6X5A - chains C and J of the 11 polymer chains in the assembly; structure by electron microscopy, 4.36 A resolution (low resolution: residue-level contacts below are approximate; hydrogen-bond / salt-bridge calls are withheld).

# Chain C
Molecule: Histone H2A type 1
From: Homo sapiens
UniProtKB: P0C0S8 (H2A1_HUMAN); residues 1-129 here correspond to UniProt positions 2-130 (UniProt number = residue number + 1)
Chain sequence (129 residues; each row starts with the number of its first residue):
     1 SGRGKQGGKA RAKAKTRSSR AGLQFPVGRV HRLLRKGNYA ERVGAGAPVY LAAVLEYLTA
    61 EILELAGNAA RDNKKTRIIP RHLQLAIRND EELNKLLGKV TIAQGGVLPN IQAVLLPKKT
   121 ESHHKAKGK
Unresolved in the structure: 1-9, 118-129
Swiss-Prot annotation at these positions:
  - modified residue: Ser1 (N-acetylserine), Arg3 (Citrulline), Lys5 (N6-(2-hydroxyisobutyryl)lysine), Lys9 (N6-(2-hydroxyisobutyryl)lysine), Lys13 (N6-(beta-hydroxybutyryl)lysine), Lys36 (N6-(2-hydroxyisobutyryl)lysine), Lys74 (N6-(2-hydroxyisobutyryl)lysine), Lys75 (N6-(2-hydroxyisobutyryl)lysine), Lys95 (N6-(2-hydroxyisobutyryl)lysine), Lys99 (N6-glutaryllysine), Gln104 (N5-methylglutamine), Lys118 (N6-(2-hydroxyisobutyryl)lysine), Lys119 (N6-crotonyllysine), Thr120 (Phosphothreonine), Lys125 (N6-crotonyllysine)
  - cross-link (Glycyl lysine isopeptide (Lys-Gly)): Lys13 (interchain with G-Cter in ubiquitin), Lys15 (interchain with G-Cter in ubiquitin), Lys119 (interchain with G-Cter in ubiquitin)

# Chain J
Molecule: natural (147-nt DNA)
From: Homo sapiens
Sequence (147 nucleotides; each row starts with the number of its first residue; numbering starts at 0):
     0 ACAGGATGTA TATATCTGAC ACGTGCCTGG AGACTAGGGA GTAATCCCCT TGGCGGTTAA
    60 AACGCGGGGG ACAGCGCGTA CGTGCGTTTA AGCGGTGCTA GAGCTGTCTA CGACCAATTG
   120 AGCGGCCTCG GCACCGGGAT TCTCCAG
Unresolved in the structure: 0, 146

# How chain C and chain J interact
Residue-residue contacts (14):
  Arg11(C) with DA116(J); DT117(J)
  Arg29(C) with DG121(J); DC122(J)
  Glu41(C) with DA112(J)
  Arg42(C) with DG111(J); DA112(J)
  Val43(C) with DG111(J); DA112(J)
  Gly44(C) with DG111(J)
  Ala45(C) with DG111(J)
  Thr76(C) with DG130(J)
  Arg77(C) with DG130(J); DC131(J)
Also at the interface, not in a pair above, chain C (13 interface residues in all): Lys13, Thr16, Pro26, Lys75
Also at the interface, not in a pair above, chain J (10 interface residues in all): DG119, DA120

# Overview
Chain C and chain J form an interface of 13 and 10 residues respectively.
Here chain C is Histone H2A type 1 and chain J is natural (147-nt DNA), both from Homo sapiens. Entry 6X5A
(The mouse cGAS catalytic domain binding to human nucleosome that purified from HEK293T cells) was determined
by electron microscopy (same publication as 6X59 and 6XJD).
